PDB entry 5E2Z | X-ray diffraction, 2.62 A resolution | chains B and F of the 6 polymer chains in the assembly

[Chain B (and F)]
Molecule: Hemagglutinin
Organism: Influenza A virus
Notes: chain F of this document is another copy of the same molecule, construct and numbering; everything in this record applies to it too
UniProt: G8IPF0 (G8IPF0_9INFA); residues 2-175 here correspond to UniProt positions 347-520 (UniProt number = residue number + 345)
Sequence (180 residues; row label = number of the first residue in the row):
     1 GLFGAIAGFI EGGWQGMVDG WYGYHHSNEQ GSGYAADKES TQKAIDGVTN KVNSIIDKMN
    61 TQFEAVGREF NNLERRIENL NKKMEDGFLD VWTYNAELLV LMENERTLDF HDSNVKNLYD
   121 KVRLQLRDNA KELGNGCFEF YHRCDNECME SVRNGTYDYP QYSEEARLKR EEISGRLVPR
Unresolved in the structure: 176-180
Disulfides: Cys144-Cys148
Sequence notes: expression tag (1, 176-180)

[Interface between chain B and chain F]
Pairs across the interface (41):
  Phe3(B) with Leu2(F)
  Lys58(B) with Tyr94(F); Glu97(F), salt bridge; Leu101(F)
  Met59(B) with Tyr94(F), hydrophobic
  Thr61(B) with Asp90(F)
  Phe63(B) with Lys83(F)
  Glu64(B) with Lys83(F), hydrogen bond (backbone-side chain)
  Val66(B) with Lys83(F)
  Arg68(B) with Asn79(F), hydrogen bond; Lys83(F)
  Glu69(B) with Arg76(F), hydrogen bond (backbone-side chain)
  Phe70(B) with Arg76(F)
  Glu74(B) with Arg76(F), salt bridge
  Leu80(B) with Leu80(F), hydrophobic
  Asn81(B) with Leu80(F)
  Met84(B) with Met84(F), hydrophobic
  Glu85(B) with Lys83(F), salt bridge
  Phe88(B) with Met84(F); Gly87(F); Phe88(F)
  Trp92(B) with Val91(F), hydrophobic; Tyr94(F), hydrophobic
  Asn95(B) with Tyr94(F)
  Leu99(B) with Tyr94(F); Met102(F), hydrophobic
  Glu103(B) with Met102(F)
  Arg106(B) with Glu105(F), salt bridge; Arg106(F)
  Phe110(B) with Leu2(F), hydrophobic
  Ser113(B) with Leu2(F), hydrogen bond (side chain-backbone)
  Asn117(B) with Gly1(F); Phe3(F); Gly4(F)
  Leu124(B) with Phe9(F), hydrophobic; Glu132(F)
  Arg127(B) with Glu132(F), hydrogen bond (side chain-backbone); Leu133(F), hydrogen bond (side chain-backbone)
  Arg167(B) with Ile173(F), hydrogen bond (side chain-backbone); Ser174(F)
  Glu171(B) with Ser174(F)
Other interface residues (no listed pair), chain B (32 interface residues in all): Ala65, Ile77, Met102, Lys116
Other interface residues (no listed pair), chain F (31 interface residues in all): Ile77, Asn95, Leu98, Asp109, Lys116, Gly134, Gly175

[In short]
32 residues of chain B and 31 residues of chain F are in contact, with 7 hydrogen bonds and 4 salt bridges.
Polar contacts include Lys58(B)-Glu97(F), Glu74(B)-Arg76(F) and Glu85(B)-Lys83(F).
Chain B and chain F are both Hemagglutinin (Influenza A virus); the structure, Crystal structure of H5
hemagglutinin Q226L mutant from the influenza virus A/duck/Egypt/10185SS/2010 (H5N1) with LSTa, was determined
by X-ray diffraction (same publication as 5E2Y, 5E30, 5E32, 5E34 and 5E35).
